7KRO - chains D and T of the 8 polymer chains in the assembly; structure by electron microscopy, 3.60 A resolution.

Chain D:
Name: Non-structural protein 8
Source organism: Severe acute respiratory syndrome coronavirus 2
UniProtKB: P0DTD1 (R1AB_SARS2); residues 1-198 here correspond to UniProt positions 3943-4140 (UniProt number = residue number + 3942)
Chain sequence (199 residues; numbered 0 to 198; the number before each row is that of its first residue; numbering starts at 0):
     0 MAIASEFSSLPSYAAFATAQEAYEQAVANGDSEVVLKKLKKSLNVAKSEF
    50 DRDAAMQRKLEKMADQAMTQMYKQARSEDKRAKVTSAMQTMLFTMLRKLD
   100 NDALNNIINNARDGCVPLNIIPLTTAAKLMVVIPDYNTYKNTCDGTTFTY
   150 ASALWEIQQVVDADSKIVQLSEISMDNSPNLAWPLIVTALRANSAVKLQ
Unresolved in the structure: 0-6, 192-198
Sequence notes: initiating methionine (0)
Ligand contacts: chapso (1N7): Ala66, Met67, Met70
Curated features (UniProtKB/Swiss-Prot):
  - site: Gln198 (Cleavage)

Chain T:
Molecule: 55-nt RNA strand
Sequence (55 nucleotides; row label = number of the first residue in the row):
     1 CUAUCCCCAUGUGAUUUUAAUAGCUUCUUAGGAGAAUGACGUAGCAUGCU
    51 ACGCG
Unresolved in the structure: 1-5, 13-17, 54-55

Chain D / chain T interface:
Residue-residue contacts (6; chain D residue first):
  Lys40(D) - A39(T)  phosphate contact
  Asn43(D) - G38(T)  sugar contact
  Lys46(D) - U37(T)  sugar contact
  Lys61(D) - U28(T)  phosphate contact
  Lys61(D) - U29(T)  salt bridge to the phosphate
  Gln65(D) - U28(T)  sugar contact
Also at the interface, not in a pair above, chain D (7 interface residues in all): Lys39, Ser47
Also at the interface, not in a pair above, chain T (6 interface residues in all): C40

Summary:
The interface between chain D and chain T involves 7 residues on one side and 6 on the other, with 1 salt
bridge. Its one salt-bridged contact is Lys61(D)-U29(T). Bound to chain D: chapso.
Chain D is Non-structural protein 8 (Severe acute respiratory syndrome coronavirus 2) and chain T is a 55-nt
RNA strand; the structure, Structure of SARS-CoV-2 backtracked complex complex bound to nsp13 helicase -
nsp13(2)-BTC, was determined by electron microscopy, deposited together with 7KRN and 7KRP.
